7TYV - chains A and D of the 12 polymer chains in the assembly; structure by electron microscopy, 2.80 A resolution.

== Chain A ==
Name: Glycoprotein G1
From: Lassa virus
Reference sequence: P08669 (GLYC_LASSJ); numbering as in UniProt (aligned over 1-259)
Chain sequence (259 residues; numbered 1 to 259; the number before each row is that of its first residue):
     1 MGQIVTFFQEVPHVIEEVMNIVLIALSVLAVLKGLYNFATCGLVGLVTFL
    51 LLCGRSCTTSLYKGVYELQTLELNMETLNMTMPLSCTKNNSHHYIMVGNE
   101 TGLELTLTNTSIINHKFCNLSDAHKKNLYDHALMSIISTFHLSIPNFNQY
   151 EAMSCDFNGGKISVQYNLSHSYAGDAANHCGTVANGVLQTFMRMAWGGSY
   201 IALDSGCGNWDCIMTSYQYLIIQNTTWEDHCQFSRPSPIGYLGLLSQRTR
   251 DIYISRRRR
Not modelled in the structure: 1-59, 145-152, 169-182, 197-214, 247-259
Construct notes: engineered mutation C207 (Arg in P08669), R258 (Leu in P08669), R259 (Leu in P08669)
Disulfides: C86-C231, C118-C155
Covalently attached groups: glycan linked to N79; N-acetylglucosamine (NAG) linked to N89, N99, N109, N167, N224
Swiss-Prot annotation at these positions:
  - binding site (Zn(2+)): C57
  - site: K33 (Important for GP-C-mediated membrane fusion), T58, T59 (Cleavage)
  - lipidation: G2 (N-myristoyl glycine)
  - glycosylation (N-linked (GlcNAc...) asparagine): N79, N89, N99, N109, N119, N167, N224
  - mutagenesis: G54 (G54A: No effect on SSP cleavage), S56 (S56A: Complete loss of SSP cleavage), T58 (T58A: Complete loss of SSP cleavage), S60 (S60A: No effect on SSP cleavage)
Reported in the primary citation:
  - post-translational modification sites: N79, N89, N99, N224

== Chain D ==
Name: 25.10C Fab Heavy Chain
From: Homo sapiens
Notes: antibody fragment or engineered binder
Chain sequence (226 residues; numbered 1 to 226; the number before each row is that of its first residue):
     1 QVQLQESGGGLVKPGGSLRLSCTASGFNFNKYNMNWVRQAPGKGLEWVSS
    51 ISALSTYIYYADSLKGRFTVSRDNAKNSLFLQMNSLRDDDTAVYYCAREI
   101 RRASTWSADLWGRGTLVTVSSASTKGPSVFPLAPSSKSTSGGTAALGCLV
   151 KDYFPEPVTVSWNSGALTSGVHTFPAVLQSSGLYSLSSVVTVPSSSLGTQ
   201 TYICNVNHKPSNTKVDKRVEPKSCDK
Not modelled in the structure: 1-2, 134-146, 223-226
Disulfides: C22-C96, C148-C204

== Chain A / chain D interface ==
Residue-residue contacts (13):
  E76(A) - R101(D)  salt bridge
  E76(A) - S104(D)
  K88(A) - Y57(D)
  E100(A) - K31(D)
  T226(A) - A53(D)
  T226(A) - L54(D)
  W227(A) - R101(D)
  E228(A) - L54(D)  hydrogen bond (side chain-backbone)
  E228(A) - T56(D)
  E228(A) - Y57(D)
  D229(A) - Y57(D)  hydrogen bond (backbone-side chain)
  H230(A) - Y57(D)  hydrogen bond
  Q232(A) - Y57(D)
Also at the interface, not in a pair above, chain A (11 interface residues in all): N74, T101
Also at the interface, not in a pair above, chain D (9 interface residues in all): S52, W106
Interface features reported in the paper:
  - residue pairs: E76(A)-R101(D) (salt bridge), E100(A)-K31(D), H230(A)-Y57(D) (hydrogen bond)
  - epitope / paratope residues, chain A: N74(A), E76(A), K88(A), E100(A), T226(A), W227(A), E228(A), D229(A), H230(A), Q232(A)
  - epitope / paratope residues, chain D: K31(D), Y57(D), R101(D)

== Summary ==
Chain A and chain D form an interface of 11 and 9 residues respectively, with 3 hydrogen bonds and 1 salt
bridge. Among the polar pairs are E76(A)-R101(D), E228(A)-L54(D) and D229(A)-Y57(D). The authors report a salt
bridge between E76(A) and R101(D); a contact between E100(A) and K31(D); a hydrogen bond between H230(A) and
Y57(D). The paper reports epitope/paratope residues N74(A), E76(A) and K31(D) among others; modification sites
N79(A), N89(A) and N99(A) among others.
Here chain A is Glycoprotein G1 (Lassa virus) and chain D is 25.10C Fab Heavy Chain (Homo sapiens). Entry 7TYV
(Structure of Lassa Virus glycoprotein (Josiah) bound to Fab 25.10C) was determined by electron microscopy
together with 7S8G from the same study.
